5MRC - chains A and K of the 78 polymer chains in the assembly; structure by electron microscopy, 3.25 A resolution.

Chain A:
Molecule: 21S ribosomal RNA
From: Saccharomyces cerevisiae
Sequence (3296 nucleotides; row label = number of the first residue in the row):
     1 GUAAAAAGUA GAAUAAUAGA UUUGAAAUAU UUAUUAUAUA GAUUUAAAGA GAUAAUCAUG
    61 GAGUAUAAUA AUUAAAUUUA AUAAAUUUAA UAUAACUAUU AAUAGAAUUA GGUUACUAAU
   121 AAAUUAAUAA CAAUUAAUUU UAAAACCUAA AGGUAAACCU UUAUAUUAAU AAUGUUAUUU
   181 UUUAUUAUUU UUAUAAUAAG AAUAAUUAUU AAUAAUAAUA AACUAAGUGA ACUGAAACAU
   241 CUAAGUAACU UAAGGAUAAG AAAUCAACAG AGAUAUUAUG AGUAUUGGUG AGAGAAAAUA
   301 AUAAAGGUCU AAUAAGUAUU AUGUGAAAAA AAUGUAAGAA AAUAGGAUAA CAAAUUCUAA
   361 GACUAAAUAC UAUUAAUAAG UAUAGUAAGU ACCGUAAGGG AAAGUAUGAA AAUGAUUAUU
   421 UUAUAAGCAA UCAUGAAUAU AUUAUAUUAU AUUAAUGAUG UACCUUUUGU AUAAUGGGUC
   481 AGCAAGUAAU UAAUAUUAGU AAAACAAUAA GUUAUAAAUA AAUAGAAUAA UAUAUAUAUA
   541 UAAAAAAAUA UAUUAAAAUA UUUAAUUAAU AUUAAUUGAC CCGAAAGCAA ACGAUCUAAC
   601 UAUGAUAAGA UGGAUAAACG AUCGAACAGG UUGAUGUUGC AAUAUCAUCU GAUUAAUUGU
   661 GGUUAGUAGU GAAAGACAAA UCUGGUUUGC AGAUAGCUGG UUUUCUAUGA AAUAUAUGUA
   721 AGUAUAGCCU UUAUAAAUAA UAAUUAUUAU AUAAUAUUAU AUUAAUAUUA UAUAAAGAAU
   781 GGUACAGCAA UUAAUAUAUA UUAGGGAACU AUUAAAGUUU UAUUAAUAAU AUUAAAUCUC
   841 GAAAUAUUUA AUUAUAUAUA AUAAAGAGUC AGAUUAUGUG CGAUAAGGUA AAUAAUCUAA
   901 AGGGAAACAG CCCAGAUUAA GAUAUAAAGU UCCUAAUAAA UAAUAAGUGA AAUAAAUAUU
   961 AAAAUAUUAU AAUAUAAUCA GUUAAUGGGU UUGACAAUAA CCAUUUUUUA AUGAACAUGU
  1021 AACAAUGCAC UGAUUUAUAA UAAAUAAAAA AAAAUAAUAU UUAAAAUCAA AUAUAUAUAU
  1081 AUUUGUUAAU AGAUAAUAUA CGGAUCUUAA UAAUAAGAAU UAUUUAAUUC CUAAUAUGGA
  1141 AUAUUAUAUU UUUAUAAUAA AAAUAUAAAU ACUGAAUAUC UAAAUAUUAU UAUUACUUUU
  1201 UUUUUAAUAA UAAUAAUAUG GUAAUAGAAC AUUUAAUGAU AAUAUAUAUU AGUUAUUAAU
  1261 UAAUAUAUGU AUUAAUUAAA UAGAGAAUGC UGACAUGAGU AACGAAAAAA AGGUAUAAAC
  1321 CUUUUCACCU AAAACAUAAG GUUUAACUAU AAAAGUACGG CCCCUAAUUA AAUUAAUAAA
  1381 AAUAUAAAUA UAUUUAAGAU GGGAUAAUCU AUAUUAAUAA AAAUUUAUCU UAAAAUAUAU
  1441 AUAUUAUUAA UAAUUAUAUU AAUUAAUUAA UAAUAUAUAU AAUUAUAUUA UAUAUUAUAU
  1501 AUUUUUUAUA UAAUAUAAAC UAAUAAAGAU CAGGAAAUAA UUAAUGUAUA CCGUAAUGUA
  1561 GACCGACUCA GGUAUGUAAG UAGAGAAUAU GAAGGUGAAU UAGAUAAUUA AAGGGAAGGA
  1621 ACUCGGCAAA GAUAGCUCAU AAGUUAGUCA AUAAAGAGUA AUAAGAACAA AGUUGUACAA
  1681 CUGUUUACUA AAAACACCGC ACUUUGCAGA AACGAUAAGU UUAAGUAUAA GGUGUGAACU
  1741 CUGCUCCAUG CUUAAUAUAU AAAUAAAAUU AUUUAACGAU AAUUUAAUUA AAUUUAGGUA
  1801 AAUAGCAGCC UUAUUAUGAG GGUUAUAAUG UAGCGAAAUU CCUUGGCCUA UAAUUGAGGU
  1861 CCCGCAUGAA UGACGUAAUG AUACAACAAC UGUCUCCCCU UUAAGCUAAG UGAAAUUGAA
  1921 AUCGUAGUGA AGAUGCUAUG UACCUUCAGC AAGACGGAAA GACCCUAUGC AGCUUUACUG
  1981 UAAUUAGAUA GAUCGAAUUA UUGUUUAUUA UAUUCAGCAU AUUAAGUAAU CCUAUUAUUA
  2041 GGUAAUCGUU UAGAUAUUAA UGAGAUACUU AUUAUAAUAU AAUGAUAAUU CUAAUCUUAU
  2101 AAAUAAUUAU UAUUAUUAUU AUUAAUAAUA AUAAUAUGCU UUCAAGCAUA GUGAUAAAAC
  2161 AUAUUUAUAU GAUAAUCACU UUACUUAAUA GAUAUAAUUC UUAAGUAAUA UAUAAUAUAU
  2221 AUUUUAUAUA UAUUAUAUAU AAUAUAAGAG ACAAUCUCUA AUUGGUAGUU UUGAUGGGGC
  2281 GUCAUUAUCA GCAAAAGUAU CUGAAUAAGU CCAUAAAUAA AUAUAUAAAA UUAUUGAAUA
  2341 AAAAAAAAAU AAUAUAUAUU AUAUAUAUUA AUUAUAAAUU GAAAUAUGUU UAUAUAAAUU
  2401 UAUAUUUAUU GAAUAUAUUU UAGUAAUAGA UAAAAAUAUG UACAGUAAAA UUGUAAGGAA
  2461 AACAAUAAUA ACUUUCUCCU CUCUCGGUGG GGGUUCACAC CUAUUUUUAA UAGGUGUGAA
  2521 CCCCUCUUCG GGGUUCCGGU UCCCUUUCGG GUCCCGGAAC UUAAAUAAAA AUGGAAAGAA
  2581 UUAAAUUAAU AUAAUGGUAU AACUGUGCGA UAAUUGUAAC ACAAACGAGU GAAACAAGUA
  2641 CGUAAGUAUG GCAUAAUGAA CAAAUAACAC UGAUUGUAAA GGUUAUUGAU AACGAAUAAA
  2701 AGUUACGCUA GGGAUAACAG GGUAAUAUAG CGAAAGAGUA GAUAUUGUAA GCUAUGUUUG
  2761 CCACCUCGAU GUCGACUCAA CAUUUCCUCU UGGUUGUAAA AGCUAAGAAG GGUUUGACUG
  2821 UUCGUCAAUU AAAAUGUUAC GUGAGUUGGG UUAAAUACGA UGUGAAUCAG UAUGGUUCCU
  2881 AUCUGCUGAA GGAAAUAUUA UCAAAUUAAA UCUCAUUAUU AGUACGCAAG GACCAUAAUG
  2941 AAUCAACCCA UGGUGUAUCU AUUGAUAAUA AUAUAAUAUA UUUAAUAAAA AUAAUACUUU
  3001 AUUAAUAUAU UAUCUAUAUU AGUUUAUAUU UUAAUUAUAU AUUAUCAUAG UAGAUAAGCU
  3061 AAGUUGAUAA UAAAUAAAUA UUGAAUACAU AUUAAAUAUG AAGUUGUUUU AAUAAGAUAA
  3121 UUAAUCUGAU AAUUUUAUAC UAAAAUUAAU AAUUAUAGGU UUUAUAUAUU AUUUAUAAAU
  3181 AAAUAUAUUA UAAUAAUAAU AAUUAUUAUU AUUAAUAAAA AAUAUUAAUU AUAAUAUUAA
  3241 UAAAAUACUA AUUUAUCAGU UAUCUAUAUA AUAUCUAAUC UAUUAUUCUA UAUACU
Not modelled in the structure: 1-7, 80-83, 107-109, 129-131, 179-199, 554-559, 757-765, 811-815, 822, 967-1055, 1133-1136, 1153-1159, 1196-1204, 1375-1379, 1419-1422, 1441-1480, 1503-1505, 1538-1539, 2013-2077, 2101-2182, 2189-2197, 2222-2226, 2241-2242, 2277-2280, 2339-2344, 2393-2407, 2479-2572, 2715-2718, 2767-2771, 2985-3001, 3036-3039, 3179-3228, 3294-3296
Bound ions: Mg2+ site 1: A150, A218; Mg2+ site 2: A237, C238; Mg2+ site 3: G245, A327; Mg2+ site 4 near A258 (its only coordinating residue here); Mg2+ site 5 near G280 (its only coordinating residue here); Mg2+ site 6 near U322 (its only coordinating residue here); Mg2+ site 7 near A359 (its only coordinating residue here); Mg2+ site 8: A359, A360 (shared with 1 residue of chain b); Mg2+ site 9 near G394 (its only coordinating residue here); Mg2+ site 10: A423, U424; Mg2+ site 11 near G427 (its only coordinating residue here); Mg2+ site 12: C464 (shared with 3 residues of chain N); 130 more Mg2+ sites not listed

Chain K:
Molecule: uL16m
From: Saccharomyces cerevisiae
UniProtKB: P38064 (RM16_YEAST); residue numbers follow UniProt; this construct covers 38-232
Chain sequence (195 residues; row label = number of the first residue in the row):
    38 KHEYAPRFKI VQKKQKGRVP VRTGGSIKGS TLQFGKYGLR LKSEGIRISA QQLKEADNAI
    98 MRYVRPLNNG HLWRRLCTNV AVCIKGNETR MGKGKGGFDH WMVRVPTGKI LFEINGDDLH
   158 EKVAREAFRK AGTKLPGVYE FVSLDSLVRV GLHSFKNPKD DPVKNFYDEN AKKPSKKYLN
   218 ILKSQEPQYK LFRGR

How chain A and chain K interact:
Pairs across the interface - 130 pairs, chain A then chain K:
  A775(A) - Lys210(K)  hydrogen bond to the sugar
  C785(A) - Thr60(K)  phosphate contact
  C785(A) - Gly61(K)  hydrogen bond to the phosphate
  A786(A) - Arg59(K)  phosphate contact
  A786(A) - Gly61(K)  hydrogen bond to the phosphate
  A786(A) - Gly62(K)  hydrogen bond to the phosphate
  A786(A) - Ser63(K)  hydrogen bond to the phosphate
  G787(A) - Ser63(K)  hydrogen bond to the phosphate
  G787(A) - Lys65(K)  phosphate contact
  C788(A) - Lys65(K)  salt bridge to the phosphate
  U792(A) - Phe45(K)  sugar contact
  A793(A) - Pro43(K)  sugar contact
  A793(A) - Arg44(K)  phosphate contact
  A793(A) - Phe45(K)  sugar contact
  A793(A) - Lys46(K)  hydrogen bond to the phosphate
  A794(A) - His39(K)  phosphate contact
  A794(A) - Glu40(K)  hydrogen bond to the phosphate
  A794(A) - Pro43(K)  phosphate contact
  A794(A) - Arg44(K)  salt bridge to the phosphate
  A794(A) - Cys114(K)  sugar contact
  U795(A) - Lys38(K)  hydrogen bond to the phosphate
  U795(A) - His39(K)  salt bridge to the phosphate
  U795(A) - Glu40(K)  sugar contact
  U795(A) - Phe71(K)  base contact
  A796(A) - Phe71(K)  sugar contact
  A796(A) - Trp110(K)  hydrogen bond to the sugar
  A831(A) - Phe71(K)  base contact
  U832(A) - Gln70(K)  sugar contact
  U832(A) - Phe71(K)  sugar contact
  U832(A) - Arg112(K)  hydrogen bond to the sugar
  U833(A) - Lys65(K)  phosphate contact
  U833(A) - Gly66(K)  hydrogen bond to the phosphate
  U833(A) - Thr68(K)  phosphate contact
  U833(A) - Lys146(K)  hydrogen bond to the phosphate
  A834(A) - Asn116(K)  hydrogen bond to the phosphate
  A834(A) - Lys146(K)  salt bridge to the phosphate
  A835(A) - Asn116(K)  sugar contact
  A835(A) - Arg141(K)  salt bridge to the phosphate
  A836(A) - Lys50(K)  hydrogen bond to the base
  A836(A) - Lys51(K)  phosphate contact
  A836(A) - Gln52(K)  hydrogen bond to the base
  A836(A) - Arg141(K)  salt bridge to the phosphate
  U837(A) - Gln49(K)  base contact
  U837(A) - Lys50(K)  base contact
  U837(A) - Lys51(K)  hydrogen bond to the base
  U879(A) - Arg55(K)  phosphate contact
  G880(A) - Gln52(K)  sugar contact
  G880(A) - Lys53(K)  phosphate contact
  G880(A) - Gly54(K)  hydrogen bond to the phosphate
  G880(A) - Arg55(K)  salt bridge to the phosphate
  C881(A) - Gln52(K)  phosphate contact
  C881(A) - Lys53(K)  salt bridge to the phosphate
  C881(A) - Lys132(K)  salt bridge to the phosphate
  G882(A) - Lys53(K)  hydrogen bond to the base
  G882(A) - Lys122(K)  sugar contact
  G882(A) - Met128(K)  hydrogen bond to the sugar
  G882(A) - Lys132(K)  salt bridge to the phosphate
  G882(A) - Gly133(K)  hydrogen bond to the phosphate
  A883(A) - Ile121(K)  sugar contact
  A883(A) - Lys122(K)  hydrogen bond to the phosphate
  U884(A) - Lys53(K)  phosphate contact
  U884(A) - Gly54(K)  base contact
  U884(A) - Arg55(K)  base contact
  U884(A) - Val56(K)  hydrogen bond to the base
  U884(A) - Arg84(K)  salt bridge to the phosphate
  A885(A) - Met128(K)  base contact
  A886(A) - Met128(K)  hydrogen bond to the base
  A956(A) - Val175(K)  sugar contact
  U957(A) - Val175(K)  phosphate contact
  U1060(A) - Arg162(K)  salt bridge to the phosphate
  U1061(A) - Arg162(K)  salt bridge to the phosphate
  U1062(A) - Glu177(K)  phosphate contact
  U1062(A) - Arg186(K)  salt bridge to the phosphate
  U1062(A) - Phe192(K)  phosphate contact
  A1063(A) - His190(K)  salt bridge to the phosphate
  A1065(A) - Leu184(K)  base contact
  A1065(A) - Phe192(K)  base contact
  A1065(A) - Asn194(K)  base contact
  A1065(A) - Asp197(K)  sugar contact
  A1066(A) - Asp197(K)  sugar contact
  U2275(A) - Lys130(K)  hydrogen bond to the phosphate
  G2276(A) - Lys130(K)  salt bridge to the phosphate
  G2291(A) - Gln52(K)  hydrogen bond to the sugar
  C2301(A) - Gly129(K)  sugar contact
  C2301(A) - Lys130(K)  hydrogen bond to the sugar
  C2301(A) - Gly131(K)  phosphate contact
  U2302(A) - Gly129(K)  phosphate contact
  U2302(A) - Lys130(K)  hydrogen bond to the phosphate
  U2302(A) - Gly131(K)  hydrogen bond to the phosphate
  U2302(A) - Lys132(K)  phosphate contact
  G2303(A) - Lys50(K)  phosphate contact
  G2303(A) - Gly131(K)  phosphate contact
  G2303(A) - Lys132(K)  hydrogen bond to the phosphate
  A2304(A) - Lys50(K)  salt bridge to the phosphate
  A2305(A) - Ile47(K)  base contact
  A2305(A) - Gln49(K)  hydrogen bond to the phosphate
  U2581(A) - Lys227(K)  sugar contact
  U2582(A) - Arg230(K)  salt bridge to the phosphate
  U2600(A) - Arg232(K)  sugar contact
  A2725(A) - Asn124(K)  base contact
  G2732(A) - Thr170(K)  hydrogen bond to the base
  A2733(A) - Arg166(K)  hydrogen bond to the phosphate
  A2733(A) - Thr170(K)  sugar contact
  A2734(A) - Arg166(K)  salt bridge to the phosphate
  A2734(A) - Lys167(K)  salt bridge to the phosphate
  A2735(A) - Arg99(K)  hydrogen bond to the phosphate
  A2735(A) - Lys167(K)  phosphate contact
  G2736(A) - Arg99(K)  salt bridge to the phosphate
  A2749(A) - Gln88(K)  hydrogen bond to the sugar
  A2749(A) - Glu92(K)  hydrogen bond to the sugar
  A2749(A) - Lys171(K)  base contact
  A2750(A) - Gln88(K)  sugar contact
  A2750(A) - Gln89(K)  phosphate contact
  A2750(A) - Glu92(K)  sugar contact
  A2750(A) - Thr170(K)  base contact
  A2750(A) - Lys171(K)  hydrogen bond to the sugar
  G2751(A) - Gln89(K)  hydrogen bond to the phosphate
  G2751(A) - Thr170(K)  sugar contact
  G2751(A) - Lys171(K)  sugar contact
  G2751(A) - Leu172(K)  hydrogen bond to the sugar
  G2751(A) - Pro173(K)  phosphate contact
  C2752(A) - Pro173(K)  phosphate contact
  G2760(A) - Asn124(K)  hydrogen bond to the sugar
  G2760(A) - Glu125(K)  sugar contact
  C2761(A) - Glu125(K)  phosphate contact
  C2761(A) - Thr126(K)  sugar contact
  C2761(A) - Arg127(K)  phosphate contact
  C2761(A) - Met128(K)  phosphate contact
  C2762(A) - Arg127(K)  phosphate contact
  C2762(A) - Met128(K)  hydrogen bond to the phosphate
Other interface residues (no listed pair), chain A (67 interface residues in all): U747, U748, A779, U797, A825, A826, G888, A1064, A2583, U2726
Other interface residues (no listed pair), chain K (82 interface residues in all): Pro57, Val58, Ile64, His108, Arg111, Val117, Gly123, Glu163, Phe178, Ser191, Lys193, Lys196, Lys213, Gln222

Overview:
67 residues of chain A face 82 of chain K across their interface; the contacts include 41 hydrogen bonds and
21 salt bridges. Among the polar pairs are A836(A)-Lys50(K), A836(A)-Gln52(K) and U837(A)-Lys51(K). A150(A)
and A218(A) coordinate Mg2+ site 1.
Here chain A is 21S ribosomal RNA and chain K is uL16m, both from Saccharomyces cerevisiae. Entry 5MRC
(Structure of the yeast mitochondrial ribosome - Class A) was determined by electron microscopy together with
5MRE and 5MRF from the same study.
